Entry 4QWG (X-ray diffraction, 2.60 A resolution); this record covers chains A and B of the 28 polymer chains in the assembly.

# Chain A
Name: Proteasome subunit alpha type-2
Organism: Saccharomyces cerevisiae
Notes: engineered mutation(s): A49V
Reference sequence: P23639 (PSA2_YEAST); residue numbers follow UniProt; this construct covers 1-250
Amino-acid sequence (250 residues; row label = number of the first residue in the row):
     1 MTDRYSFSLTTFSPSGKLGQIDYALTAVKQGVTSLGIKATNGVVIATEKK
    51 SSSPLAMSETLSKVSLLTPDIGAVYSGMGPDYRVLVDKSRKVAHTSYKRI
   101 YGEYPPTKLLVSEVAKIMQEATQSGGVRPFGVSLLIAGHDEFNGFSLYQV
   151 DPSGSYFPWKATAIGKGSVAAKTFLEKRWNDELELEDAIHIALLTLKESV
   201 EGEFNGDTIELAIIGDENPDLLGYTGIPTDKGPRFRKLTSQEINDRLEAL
Curated features (UniProtKB/Swiss-Prot):
  - cross-link: Lys108 (Glycyl lysine isopeptide (Lys-Gly) (interchain with G-Cter in ubiquitin))

# Chain B
Name: Proteasome subunit alpha type-3
Organism: Saccharomyces cerevisiae
Reference sequence: P23638 (PSA3_YEAST); residues 0-257 here correspond to UniProt positions 1-258 (UniProt number = residue number + 1)
Amino-acid sequence (258 residues; row label = number of the first residue in the row; numbering starts at 0):
     0 MGSRRYDSRTTIFSPEGRLYQVEYALESISHAGTAIGIMASDGIVLAAER
    50 KVTSTLLEQDTSTEKLYKLNDKIAVAVAGLTADAEILINTARIHAQNYLK
   100 TYNEDIPVEILVRRLSDIKQGYTQHGGLRPFGVSFIYAGYDDRYGYQLYT
   150 SNPSGNYTGWKAISVGANTSAAQTLLQMDYKDDMKVDDAIELALKTLSKT
   200 TDSSALTYDRLEFATIRKGANDGEVYQKIFKPQEIKDILVKTGITKKDED
   250 EEADEDMK
Disordered / not traced: 0, 245-257
Curated features (UniProtKB/Swiss-Prot):
  - cross-link (Glycyl lysine isopeptide (Lys-Gly)): Lys99 (interchain with G-Cter in ubiquitin), Lys198 (interchain with G-Cter in ubiquitin), Lys230 (interchain with G-Cter in ubiquitin)

# How chain A and chain B interact
Residue-residue contacts (58; chain A residue first):
  Arg4(A) - Ser2(B)
  Tyr5(A) - Ser2(B)
  Tyr5(A) - Tyr5(B)
  Ser6(A) - Gly125(B)
  Ser6(A) - Leu127(B)
  Phe7(A) - Ser2(B)
  Phe7(A) - Tyr5(B)
  Phe7(A) - Asp6(B)
  Phe7(A) - Gly126(B)
  Ser8(A) - Gly126(B)  hydrogen bond (backbone-backbone)
  Ser8(A) - Leu127(B)
  Ser8(A) - Arg128(B)  hydrogen bond (side chain-backbone)
  Thr10(A) - Arg128(B)
  Thr11(A) - Thr9(B)
  Thr11(A) - Gln20(B)
  Phe12(A) - Gln20(B)
  Phe12(A) - Tyr23(B)
  Phe12(A) - Ala24(B)  hydrophobic
  Phe12(A) - Arg128(B)
  Phe12(A) - Pro129(B)
  Phe12(A) - Gly131(B)
  Ser13(A) - Tyr23(B)
  Pro14(A) - Tyr23(B)  hydrophobic
  Pro14(A) - Glu26(B)
  Ser15(A) - Glu26(B)
  Gly16(A) - Tyr23(B)
  Gly16(A) - Ser27(B)  hydrogen bond (backbone-side chain)
  Lys38(A) - Glu57(B)  salt bridge
  Ser112(A) - Glu84(B)
  Lys116(A) - Ile85(B)
  Gln119(A) - Ala81(B)
  Gln119(A) - Asp82(B)  hydrogen bond
  Gln119(A) - Ile85(B)
  Gln119(A) - Arg128(B)
  Thr122(A) - Arg128(B)  hydrogen bond (backbone-side chain)
  Gln123(A) - Tyr121(B)
  Gln123(A) - Leu127(B)
  Gln123(A) - Arg128(B)  hydrogen bond (side chain-backbone)
  Gln123(A) - Phe130(B)
  Gly125(A) - Leu127(B)
  Ser153(A) - Ala81(B)
  Gly154(A) - Ala81(B)
  Ser155(A) - Ala81(B)
  Tyr156(A) - Glu84(B)  hydrogen bond
  Pro158(A) - Leu56(B)
  Pro158(A) - Glu57(B)  hydrogen bond (backbone-backbone)
  Pro158(A) - Thr60(B)
  Pro158(A) - Ser61(B)
  Trp159(A) - Ser53(B)
  Trp159(A) - Leu55(B)
  Trp159(A) - Leu56(B)
  Lys160(A) - Leu55(B)  hydrogen bond (backbone-backbone)
  Lys160(A) - Leu56(B)
  Lys160(A) - Glu57(B)
  Ala161(A) - Leu55(B)
  Leu175(A) - Leu55(B)
  Glu176(A) - Thr54(B)
  Glu176(A) - Leu55(B)
Other interface residues (no listed pair), chain A (34 interface residues in all): Leu18, Ser124, Phe157, Lys172, Trp179
Other interface residues (no listed pair), chain B (32 interface residues in all): Ser7, His30, Leu79, Thr80

# Summary
Chain A and chain B form an interface of 34 and 32 residues respectively, with 9 hydrogen bonds and 1 salt
bridge. Polar contacts include Lys38(A)-Glu57(B), Ser8(A)-Arg128(B) and Gly16(A)-Ser27(B).
Chain A is Proteasome subunit alpha type-2 and chain B is Proteasome subunit alpha type-3, both from
Saccharomyces cerevisiae; the structure, yCP beta5-A49V mutant in complex with carfilzomib, was determined by
X-ray diffraction (same publication as 4QUX, 4QUY, 4QV0, 4QV1, 4QV3, 4QV4 and 42 further entries).
